Entry 8TXO (electron microscopy, 3.10 A resolution); this record covers chains A and J of the 7 polymer chains in the assembly.

== Chain A ==
Name: DNA-directed RNA polymerase subunit alpha
Source organism: Escherichia coli
Notes: EC 2.7.7.6
UniProt: P0A7Z4 (RPOA_ECOLI); residues 1-329 here = UniProt positions 1-329
Amino-acid sequence (329 residues; each row starts with the number of its first residue):
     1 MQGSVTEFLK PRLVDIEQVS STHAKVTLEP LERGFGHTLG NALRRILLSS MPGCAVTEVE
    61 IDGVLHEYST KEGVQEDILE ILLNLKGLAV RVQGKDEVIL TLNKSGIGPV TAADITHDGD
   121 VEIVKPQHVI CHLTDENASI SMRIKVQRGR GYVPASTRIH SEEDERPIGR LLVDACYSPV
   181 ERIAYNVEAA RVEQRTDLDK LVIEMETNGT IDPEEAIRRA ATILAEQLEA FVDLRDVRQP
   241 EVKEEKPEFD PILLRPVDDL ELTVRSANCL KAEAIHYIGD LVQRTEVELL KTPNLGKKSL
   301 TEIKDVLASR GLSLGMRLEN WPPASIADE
Unresolved in the structure: 1-18, 160-168, 234-329
Swiss-Prot annotation at these positions:
  - region: Glu162 to Glu165 (Required for interaction with Crp at class II promoters)
  - modified residue: Arg265 (ADP-ribosylarginine), Lys297 (N6-acetyllysine), Lys298 (N6-acetyllysine)
  - mutagenesis: Arg45 (R45C: In rpoA112; temperature-sensitive, blocks RNA polymerase assembly), Glu162 to Glu165 (5-fold decrease in CRP-class II promoter-dependent transcription), Glu165 (E165K: 5-fold decrease in CRP-class II promoter-dependent transcription), Arg191 (R191C: In rpoA101; temperature-sensitive)

== Chain J ==
Name: DNA-directed RNA polymerase subunit beta'
Source organism: Escherichia coli
Notes: EC 2.7.7.6
UniProt: P0A8T7 (RPOC_ECOLI); residue numbers follow UniProt; this construct covers 1-1407
Amino-acid sequence (1430 residues; numbered 1 to 1430; the number before each row is that of its first residue):
     1 MKDLLKFLKA QTKTEEFDAI KIALASPDMI RSWSFGEVKK PETINYRTFK PERDGLFCAR
    61 IFGPVKDYEC LCGKYKRLKH RGVICEKCGV EVTQTKVRRE RMGHIELASP TAHIWFLKSL
   121 PSRIGLLLDM PLRDIERVLY FESYVVIEGG MTNLERQQIL TEEQYLDALE EFGDEFDAKM
   181 GAEAIQALLK SMDLEQECEQ LREELNETNS ETKRKKLTKR IKLLEAFVQS GNKPEWMILT
   241 VLPVLPPDLR PLVPLDGGRF ATSDLNDLYR RVINRNNRLK RLLDLAAPDI IVRNEKRMLQ
   301 EAVDALLDNG RRGRAITGSN KRPLKSLADM IKGKQGRFRQ NLLGKRVDYS GRSVITVGPY
   361 LRLHQCGLPK KMALELFKPF IYGKLELRGL ATTIKAAKKM VEREEAVVWD ILDEVIREHP
   421 VLLNRAPTLH RLGIQAFEPV LIEGKAIQLH PLVCAAYNAD FDGDQMAVHV PLTLEAQLEA
   481 RALMMSTNNI LSPANGEPII VPSQDVVLGL YYMTRDCVNA KGEGMVLTGP KEAERLYRSG
   541 LASLHARVKV RITEYEKDAN GELVAKTSLK DTTVGRAILW MIVPKGLPYS IVNQALGKKA
   601 ISKMLNTCYR ILGLKPTVIF ADQIMYTGFA YAARSGASVG IDDMVIPEKK HEIISEAEAE
   661 VAEIQEQFQS GLVTAGERYN KVIDIWAAAN DRVSKAMMDN LQTETVINRD GQEEKQVSFN
   721 SIYMMADSGA RGSAAQIRQL AGMRGLMAKP DGSIIETPIT ANFREGLNVL QYFISTHGAR
   781 KGLADTALKT ANSGYLTRRL VDVAQDLVVT EDDCGTHEGI MMTPVIEGGD VKEPLRDRVL
   841 GRVTAEDVLK PGTADILVPR NTLLHEQWCD LLEENSVDAV KVRSVVSCDT DFGVCAHCYG
   901 RDLARGHIIN KGEAIGVIAA QSIGEPGTQL TMRTFHIGGA ASRAAAESSI QVKNKGSIKL
   961 SNVKSVVNSS GKLVITSRNT ELKLIDEFGR TKESYKVPYG AVLAKGDGEQ VAGGETVANW
  1021 DPHTMPVITE VSGFVRFTDM IDGQTITRQT DELTGLSSLV VLDSAERTAG GKDLRPALKI
  1081 VDAQGNDVLI PGTDMPAQYF LPGKAIVQLE DGVQISSGDT LARIPQESGG TKDITGGLPR
  1141 VADLFEARRP KEPAILAEIS GIVSFGKETK GKRRLVITPV DGSDPYEEMI PKWRQLNVFE
  1201 GERVERGDVI SDGPEAPHDI LRLRGVHAVT RYIVNEVQDV YRLQGVKIND KHIEVIVRQM
  1261 LRKATIVNAG SSDFLEGEQV EYSRVKIANR ELEANGKVGA TYSRDLLGIT KASLATESFI
  1321 SAASFQETTR VLTEAAVAGK RDELRGLKEN VIVGRLIPAG TGYAYHQDRM RRRAAGEAPA
  1381 APQVTAEDAS ASLAELLNAG LGGSDNELEL EVLFQGPSSG HHHHHHHHHH
Unresolved in the structure: 1-15, 143-180, 384-414, 941-947, 1004-1013, 1027-1135, 1374-1430
Sequence notes: expression tag (1408-1430)
Ion coordination: Zn2+ site 1: Cys70, Gly73, Lys74, Cys85; Mg2+: Asp462, Asp464 (together with S9F); Zn2+ site 2: Cys814, Cys888, Cys895, Cys898
Ligand contacts: S9F ([[(2R,3S,4R,5R)-5-(4-azanyl-2-oxidanylidene-1$l4,3,5,7-tetrazabicyclo[4.3.0]nona-1(6),3,8-trien-7-yl)-3,4-bis(oxidanyl)oxolan-2-yl]methoxy-oxidanyl-phosphoryl] phosphono hydrogen phosphate): Arg425, Pro427, Asn458, Asp460, Asp462, Asp464, Thr786, Gln929, Met932, Phe935, His936
Swiss-Prot annotation at these positions:
  - binding site (Zn(2+)): Cys70, Cys72, Cys85, Cys88, Cys814, Cys888, Cys895, Cys898
  - binding site (Mg(2+)): Asp460, Asp462, Asp464
  - modified residue: Lys983 (N6-acetyllysine)
  - mutagenesis: Gln504 (Q504P: Resistant to antibiotics salinamide A and B), Asn690 (N690D: Resistant to antibiotics salinamide A and B), Met697 (M697V: Resistant to antibiotics salinamide A and B), Ala735 (A735T: Resistant to antibiotics salinamide A and B), Arg738 (R738C/H/P/S: Resistant to antibiotics salinamide A and B), Ala748 (A748E: Resistant to antibiotics salinamide A and B), Pro758 (P758S/T: Resistant to antibiotics salinamide A and B), Phe763 (F763C: Resistant to antibiotics salinamide A and B), Ser775 (S775A: Resistant to antibiotics salinamide A and B), Ala779 (A779T/V: Resistant to antibiotics salinamide A and B), Arg780 (R780C: Resistant to antibiotics salinamide A and B), Gly782 (G782A/C: Resistant to antibiotics salinamide A and B), 1 further mutagenesis entry in UniProt

== Interface between chain A and chain J ==
Pairs across the interface - 26 pairs, chain A then chain J:
  Arg44(A) - Arg538(J)
  Leu48(A) - Arg535(J)
  Leu48(A) - Arg538(J)
  Leu48(A) - Ser539(J)
  Leu79(A) - Val526(J)  hydrophobic
  Leu79(A) - Lys549(J)
  Leu83(A) - Leu527(J)
  Leu83(A) - Thr528(J)
  Leu83(A) - Arg551(J)
  Asn84(A) - Arg551(J)  hydrogen bond
  Lys86(A) - Val526(J)  hydrogen bond (side chain-backbone)
  Lys86(A) - Glu532(J)  salt bridge
  Tyr152(A) - Glu532(J)  hydrogen bond
  Tyr152(A) - Arg535(J)
  Tyr152(A) - Leu536(J)  hydrophobic
  Tyr152(A) - Leu541(J)
  Pro154(A) - Met525(J)  hydrophobic
  Asp174(A) - Met525(J)
  Val180(A) - Arg535(J)
  Glu181(A) - Lys531(J)
  Glu181(A) - Arg535(J)  salt bridge
  Arg182(A) - Lys531(J)
  Arg182(A) - Glu534(J)
  Arg182(A) - Met581(J)
  Thr196(A) - Glu443(J)
  Glu206(A) - Lys531(J)  salt bridge
Other interface residues (no listed pair), chain A (18 interface residues in all): Ser49, Glu80, Ile183, Glu188
Other interface residues (no listed pair), chain J (18 interface residues in all): Tyr360, Leu569

== Summary ==
The chain A/chain J interface involves 18 residues from each chain, with 3 hydrogen bonds and 3 salt bridges.
Polar pairs include Lys86(A)-Glu532(J), Glu181(A)-Arg535(J) and Glu206(A)-Lys531(J). Bound to chain J:
compound S9F.
Here chain A is DNA-directed RNA polymerase subunit alpha and chain J is DNA-directed RNA polymerase subunit
beta', both from Escherichia coli. Entry 8TXO (E. coli DNA-directed RNA polymerase transcription elongation
complex bound to the unnatural dZ-PTP base pair in ...) was determined by electron microscopy.
